PDB entry 1AL2 | X-ray diffraction, 2.90 A resolution | chains 0 and 4 of the 5 polymer chains in the assembly

[Chain 0]
Molecule: P1/mahoney poliovirus
Organism: Human poliovirus 1
Notes: fragment: virus protomer; engineered mutation(s): CHAIN 1, V160I
Sequence (5 residues; each row starts with the number of its first residue):
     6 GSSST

[Chain 4]
Molecule: P1/mahoney poliovirus
Organism: Human poliovirus 1
Notes: fragment: virus protomer; engineered mutation(s): CHAIN 1, V160I
UniProt: P03299 (POLG_POL1M); residues 2-69 here correspond to UniProt positions 1-68 (UniProt number = residue number - 1)
Sequence (68 residues; each row starts with the number of its first residue):
     2 GAQVSSQKVGAHENSNRAYGGSTINYTTINYYRDSASNAASKQDFSQDPS
    52 KFTEPIKDVLIKTAPMLN
Unresolved in the structure: 15-22

[Chain 0 / chain 4 interface]
Pairs across the interface (12; chain 0 residue first):
  Gly6(0) with Gly2(4), hydrogen bond (backbone-backbone); Ala3(4), hydrogen bond (backbone-backbone)
  Ser7(0) with Ala3(4)
  Ser8(0) with Ala3(4), hydrogen bond (backbone-backbone); Gln4(4); Val5(4), hydrogen bond (backbone-backbone)
  Ser9(0) with Gln4(4); Val5(4)
  Thr10(0) with Gln4(4), hydrogen bond; Val5(4), hydrogen bond (backbone-backbone); Ser6(4), hydrogen bond; Ser7(4), hydrogen bond (backbone-backbone)
Interface residues without a listed pair, chain 4 (7 interface residues in all): Gln44

[Overview]
5 residues of chain 0 face 7 of chain 4 across their interface; the contacts include 8 hydrogen bonds. Polar
contacts include Thr10(0)-Gln4(4), Thr10(0)-Ser6(4) and Gly6(0)-Gly2(4).
Here chain 0 is P1/mahoney poliovirus and chain 4 is P1/mahoney poliovirus, both from Human poliovirus 1.
Entry 1AL2 (P1/mahoney poliovirus, single site mutant V1160I) was determined by X-ray diffraction (same
publication as 1AR6, 1AR7, 1AR8, 1AR9 and 1ASJ).
